PDB entry 9CQ6 | electron microscopy, 3.10 A resolution | chains K and a of the 18 polymer chains in the assembly

Chain K:
Molecule: 51-nt DNA strand
Sequence (51 nucleotides; numbered 1 to 51; the number before each row is that of its first residue):
     1 GACTAGATCA GAAGCAGTAG AGCATGCATA GTTTTTAGTT TATTGGGCGC G
Not modelled in the structure: 37-51

Chain a:
Molecule: X-ray repair cross-complementing protein 6
Organism: Homo sapiens
Notes: EC 3.6.4.-, 4.2.99.-
UniProt: P12956 (XRCC6_HUMAN); residues 1-609 here = UniProt positions 1-609
Chain sequence (612 residues; row label = number of the first residue in the row; numbers below 1 keep their minus sign (Gly-2 is residue -2)):
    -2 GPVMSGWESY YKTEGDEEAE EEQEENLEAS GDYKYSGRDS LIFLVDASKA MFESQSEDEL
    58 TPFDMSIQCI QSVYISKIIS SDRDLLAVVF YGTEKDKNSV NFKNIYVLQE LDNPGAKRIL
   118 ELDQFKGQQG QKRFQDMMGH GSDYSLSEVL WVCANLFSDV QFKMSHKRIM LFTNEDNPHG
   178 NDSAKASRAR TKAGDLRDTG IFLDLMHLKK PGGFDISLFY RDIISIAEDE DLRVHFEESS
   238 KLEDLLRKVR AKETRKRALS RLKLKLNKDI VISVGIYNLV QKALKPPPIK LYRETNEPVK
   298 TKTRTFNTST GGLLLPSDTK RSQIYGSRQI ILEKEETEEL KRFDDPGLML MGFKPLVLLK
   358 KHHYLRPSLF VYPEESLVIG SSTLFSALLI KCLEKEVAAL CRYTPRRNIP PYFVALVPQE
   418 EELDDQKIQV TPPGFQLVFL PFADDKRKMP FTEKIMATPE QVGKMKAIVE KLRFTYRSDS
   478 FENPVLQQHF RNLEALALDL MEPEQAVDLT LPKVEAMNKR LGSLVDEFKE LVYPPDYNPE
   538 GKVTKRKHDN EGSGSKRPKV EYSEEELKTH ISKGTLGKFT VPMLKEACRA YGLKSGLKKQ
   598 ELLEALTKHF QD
Not modelled in the structure: -2 to 31, 539-609
Differences from the reference sequence: expression tag (-2 to 0)
UniProt features mapped onto this chain:
  - region: Val578 to Glu583 (Interaction with BAX)
  - active site: Lys31 (Schiff-base intermediate with DNA)
  - modified residue: Ser2 (N-acetylserine), Ser6 (Phosphoserine), Ser27 (Phosphoserine), Lys31 (N6-acetyllysine), Ser51 (Phosphoserine), Ser306 (Phosphoserine), Lys317 (N6-acetyllysine), Lys331 (N6-acetyllysine), Lys338 (N6-acetyllysine), Thr455 (Phosphothreonine), Lys461 (N6-acetyllysine), Ser477 (Phosphoserine), Ser520 (Phosphoserine), Lys539 (N6-acetyllysine), Lys542 (N6-acetyllysine), Lys544 (N6-acetyllysine), Ser550 (Phosphoserine), Lys553 (N6-acetyllysine), Lys556 (N6-acetyllysine), Ser560 (Phosphoserine) and 1 more in UniProt
  - cross-link (Glycyl lysine isopeptide (Lys-Gly)): Lys287 (interchain with G-Cter in SUMO2), Lys317 (interchain with G-Cter in SUMO2), Lys556 (interchain with G-Cter in SUMO2)
  - mutagenesis: Lys31 (K31A: Diminishes the ability to form a Schiff base. Abolishes adduct formation; when associated with A-160 and A-164), Lys160 (K160A: Abolishes adduct formation; when associated with A-31 and A-160), Lys164 (K164A: Abolishes adduct formation; when associated with A-31 and A-164), Lys539 (K539Q: Complete loss of suppression of BAX-induced apoptosis; K539R: No effect on suppression of BAX-induced apoptosis), Lys542 (K542Q: Complete loss of suppression of BAX-induced apoptosis; K542R: No effect on suppression of BAX-induced apoptosis), Lys544 (K544R: No effect on suppression of BAX-induced apoptosis), Lys553 (K553Q: Partial loss of suppression of BAX-induced apoptosis; K553R: No effect on suppression of BAX-induced apoptosis), Lys556 (K556R: No effect on suppression of BAX-induced apoptosis), Lys570 (K570R: Loss of methylation; loss of anti-apoptotic activity; no effect on XRCC5 stabilization)

Interface between chain K and chain a:
Pairs across the interface (6):
  DA16(K) with Lys249(a), salt bridge to the phosphate
  DG17(K) with Leu256(a), sugar contact; Asn275(a), hydrogen bond to the phosphate; Gln278(a), sugar contact
  DT18(K) with Gln278(a), hydrogen bond to the phosphate; Arg363(a), salt bridge to the phosphate
Other interface residues (no listed pair), chain K (4 interface residues in all): DG20
Other interface residues (no listed pair), chain a (8 interface residues in all): Arg254, Lys338, Arg403

Overview:
The interface between chain K and chain a involves 4 residues on one side and 8 on the other, with 2 hydrogen
bonds and 2 salt bridges. Polar pairs include DG17(K)-Asn275(a), DT18(K)-Gln278(a) and DA16(K)-Lys249(a).
Chain K is a 51-nt DNA strand and chain a is X-ray repair cross-complementing protein 6 (Homo sapiens); the
structure, The ligation complex in the NHEJ pathway, was determined by electron microscopy (same publication
as 9CQ3, 9CQC, 9N81, 9N82 and 9N83).
